4H5D - chain F; structure by X-ray diffraction, 2.02 A resolution.

Chain F:
Protein: Farnesyl pyrophosphate synthase
From: Homo sapiens
Notes: EC 2.5.1.1, 2.5.1.10
UniProt: P14324 (FPPS_HUMAN); residues 1-353 here correspond to UniProt positions 67-419 (UniProt number = residue number + 66)
Sequence (375 residues; numbered -21 to 353; the number before each row is that of its first residue; numbers below 1 keep their minus sign (Met-21 is residue -21)):
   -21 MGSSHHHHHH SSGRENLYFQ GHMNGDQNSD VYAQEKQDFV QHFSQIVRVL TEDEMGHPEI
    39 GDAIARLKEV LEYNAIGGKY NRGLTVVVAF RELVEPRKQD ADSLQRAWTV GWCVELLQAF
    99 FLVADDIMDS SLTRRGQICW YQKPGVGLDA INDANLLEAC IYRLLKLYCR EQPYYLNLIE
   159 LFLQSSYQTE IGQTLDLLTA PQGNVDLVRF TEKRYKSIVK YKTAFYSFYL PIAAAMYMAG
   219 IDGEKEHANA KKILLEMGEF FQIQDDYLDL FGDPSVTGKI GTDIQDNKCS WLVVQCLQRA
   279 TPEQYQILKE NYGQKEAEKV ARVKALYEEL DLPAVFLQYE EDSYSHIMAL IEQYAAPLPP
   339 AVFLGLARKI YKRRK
Not modelled in the structure: -21 to 7
Sequence notes: expression tag (-21 to 0)
Swiss-Prot annotation at these positions:
  - binding site (isopentenyl diphosphate): Lys57, Arg60, Gln96, Arg113
  - binding site (Mg(2+)): Asp103, Asp107
  - binding site (dimethylallyl diphosphate): Arg112, Lys200, Thr201, Gln240, Lys257, Lys266
  - site (Important for determining product chain length): Phe98, Phe99
  - modified residue: Lys57 (N6-(2-hydroxyisobutyryl)lysine), Lys287 (N6-acetyllysine)
Bound ions: Mg2+ site 1: Asp103, Asp107 (together with YS4); Mg2+ site 2: Asp243 (together with YS4)
Small-molecule neighbours:
  - pyrophosphate (POP): Gly56, Lys57, Arg60, Gln96, Leu100, Arg113, Phe239, Arg351, Lys353
  - YS4 ([({4-[4-(propan-2-yloxy)phenyl]pyridin-2-yl}amino)methanediyl]bis(phosphonic acid)): Phe98, Phe99, Leu100, Ala102, Asp103, Asp104, Met106, Asp107, Arg112, Ile129, Asn130, Asn133, Thr167, Glu168, Gln171, Asp174, Lys200, Thr201, Tyr204, Gln240, Asp243, Asp244, Lys257, Asp261
Reported in the primary citation:
  - binding site for pyrophosphate: Lys57, Arg60, Tyr204
  - conformationally variable residues (helix shift, order/disorder transition, side-chain flip): Lys57, Asn59, Phe238, Gln242, Gly250 to Thr255, Lys347, Ile348, Tyr349, Lys350 to Lys353
  - contacts within the chain: Lys57-Lys353, Asn59-Lys347 (water-mediated contact), Phe239-Arg351, Gln242-Arg351, Asp243-Arg351, Arg351-Lys353
  - binding site for YS4: Phe99, Gln171

In short:
Chain F binds compound YS4 and pyrophosphate. The Mg2+ site 1 is built by Asp103 and Asp107. From UniProt: 4
isopentenyl diphosphate-binding residues, Mg2+-binding residues Asp103 and Asp107 and 6 dimethylallyl
diphosphate-binding residues. The paper reports a binding site for pyrophosphate at Lys57, Arg60 and Tyr204; a
binding site for YS4 at Phe99 and Gln171.
Chain F is Farnesyl pyrophosphate synthase (Homo sapiens); the structure, Crystal structure of human FPPS in
ternary complex with YS0470 and inorganic pyrophosphate, was determined by X-ray diffraction (same publication
as 4H5C and 4H5E).
